PDB entry 3M1I | X-ray diffraction, 2.00 A resolution | chains A and C of the 3 polymer chains in the assembly

Chain A:
Name: GTP-binding nuclear protein GSP1/CNR1
Organism: Saccharomyces cerevisiae
UniProtKB: P32835 (GSP1_YEAST); numbering as in UniProt (aligned over 1-219)
Amino-acid sequence (219 residues; numbered 1 to 219; the number before each row is that of its first residue):
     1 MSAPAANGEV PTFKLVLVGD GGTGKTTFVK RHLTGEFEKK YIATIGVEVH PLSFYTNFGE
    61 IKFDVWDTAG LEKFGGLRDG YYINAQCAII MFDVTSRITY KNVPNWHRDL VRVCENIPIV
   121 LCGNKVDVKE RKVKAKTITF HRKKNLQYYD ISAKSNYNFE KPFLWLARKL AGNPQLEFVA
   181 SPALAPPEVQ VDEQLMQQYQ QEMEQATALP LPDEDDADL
Not modelled in the structure: 1-9, 189-196, 218-219
Sequence notes: engineered mutation Leu71 (Gln in P32835)
Ion coordination: Mg2+: Thr26, Thr44 (together with GTP)
Small-molecule neighbours: GTP (guanosine-5'-triphosphate): Asp20, Gly21, Gly22, Thr23, Gly24, Lys25, Thr26, Thr27, Phe37, Glu38, Lys39, Lys40, Tyr41, Ile42, Ala43, Thr44, Thr68, Ala69, Gly70, Leu71, Asn124, Lys125, Asp127, Val128, Ser152, Ala153, Lys154
Curated features (UniProtKB/Swiss-Prot):
  - region: Lys39 to Val47 (Switch-I), Gly70 to Gln86 (Switch-II)
  - binding site (GTP): Asp20 to Thr27, Gly70, Asn124 to Asp127, Ser152 to Lys154
  - modified residue: Ser2 (N-acetylserine)

Chain C:
Name: Exportin-1
Organism: Saccharomyces cerevisiae
Notes: engineered mutation(s): A deletion mutant (residues 377-413 deleted)
UniProtKB: P30822 (XPO1_YEAST); numbering as in UniProt; present here: 1-376, 414-1084
Amino-acid sequence (1049 residues; numbered -1 to 1084; 37 numbers in that range are skipped by the numbering (no residue carries them; nothing is unmodelled there); the number before each row is that of its first residue; numbers below 1 keep their minus sign (Gly-1 is residue -1)):
    -1 GAMEGILDFS NDLDIALLDQ VVSTFYQGSG VQQKQAQEIL TKFQDNPDAW QKADQILQFS
    59 TNPQSKFIAL SILDKLITRK WKLLPNDHRI GIRNFVVGMI ISMCQDDEVF KTQKNLINKS
   119 DLTLVQILKQ EWPQNWPEFI PELIGSSSSS VNVCENNMIV LKLLSEEVFD FSAEQMTQAK
   179 ALHLKNSMSK EFEQIFKLCF QVLEQGSSSS LIVATLESLL RYLHWIPYRY IYETNILELL
   239 STKFMTSPDT RAITLKCLTE VSNLKIPQDN DLIKRQTVLF FQNTLQQIAT SVMPVTADLK
   299 ATYANANGND QSFLQDLAMF LTTYLARNRA LLESDESLRE LLLNAHQYLI QLSKIEEREL
   359 FKTTLDYWHN LVADLFYE
   414 PLKKHIYEEI CSQLRLVIIE NMVRPEEVLV VENDEGEIVR EFVKESDTIQ LYKSEREVLV
   474 YLTHLNVIDT EEIMISKLAR QIDGSEWSWH NINTLSWAIG SISGTMSEDT EKRFVVTVIK
   534 DLLDLTVKKR GKDNKAVVAS DIMYVVGQYP RFLKAHWNFL RTVILKLFEF MHETHEGVQD
   594 MACDTFIKIV QKCKYHFVIQ QPRESEPFIQ TIIRDIQKTT ADLQPQQVHT FYKACGIIIS
   654 EERSVAERNR LLSDLMQLPN MAWDTIVEQS TANPTLLLDS ETVKIIANII KTNVAVCTSM
   714 GADFYPQLGH IYYNMLQLYR AVSSMISAQV AAEGLIATKT PKVRGLRTIK KEILKLVETY
   774 ISKARNLDDV VKVLVEPLLN AVLEDYMNNV PDARDAEVLN CMTTVVEKVG HMIPQGVILI
   834 LQSVFECTLD MINKDFTEYP EHRVEFYKLL KVINEKSFAA FLELPPAAFK LFVDAICWAF
   894 KHNNRDVEVN GLQIALDLVK NIERMGNVPF ANEFHKNYFF IFVSETFFVL TDSDHKSGFS
   954 KQALLLMKLI SLVYDNKISV PLYQEAEVPQ GTSNQVYLSQ YLANMLSNAF PHLTSEQIAS
  1014 FLSALTKQYK DLVVFKGTLR DFLVQIKEVG GDPTDYLFAE DKENALMEQN RLEREKAAKI
  1074 GGLLKPSELD D
Not modelled in the structure: 1059-1084
Sequence notes: expression tag (-1 to 0)
Curated features (UniProtKB/Swiss-Prot):
  - modified residue: Ser1080 (Phosphoserine)
What the authors report for this chain:
  - conformationally variable residues (side-chain flip): Met556, Phe583, Met594
  - mutagenesis - I532A/L536A/F572A/F583A: decreased binding to PKI
  - mutagenesis - V441A/L442A, V441D, V443D: unchanged binding to PKI

How chain A and chain C interact:
Pairs across the interface - 61 pairs, chain A then chain C:
  Gly46(A) - Gln35(C)
  Val47(A) - Phe23(C)  hydrophobic
  Val47(A) - Gln35(C)
  Val49(A) - Gln31(C)
  Trp66(A) - Phe23(C)  hydrophobic
  Trp66(A) - Gln31(C)
  Gly76(A) - Thr39(C)
  Gly76(A) - Gln42(C)  hydrogen bond (backbone-side chain)
  Leu77(A) - Phe23(C)  hydrophobic
  Leu77(A) - Leu38(C)
  Leu77(A) - Thr39(C)
  Leu77(A) - Gln42(C)
  Asp79(A) - Phe65(C)
  Asp79(A) - Lys117(C)  salt bridge
  Gly80(A) - Tyr24(C)  hydrogen bond (backbone-side chain)
  Gly80(A) - Phe65(C)
  Tyr81(A) - Phe23(C)  hydrophobic
  Tyr81(A) - Gln35(C)  hydrogen bond
  Tyr81(A) - Thr39(C)
  Ile83(A) - Tyr24(C)
  Ile83(A) - Gln62(C)
  Ile83(A) - Phe65(C)  hydrophobic
  Ile83(A) - Asn113(C)
  Asn84(A) - Gln25(C)
  Ile98(A) - Lys949(C)
  Ile98(A) - Ser950(C)
  Lys101(A) - Glu172(C)  salt bridge
  Arg108(A) - Phe169(C)
  Arg112(A) - Leu120(C)
  Arg112(A) - Leu161(C)
  Arg112(A) - Glu164(C)  salt bridge
  Arg112(A) - Glu165(C)  salt bridge
  Val113(A) - Phe65(C)  hydrophobic
  Val113(A) - Asn113(C)
  Glu115(A) - Asn116(C)  hydrogen bond
  Arg131(A) - Ser459(C)
  Lys132(A) - Arg898(C)
  His141(A) - Glu357(C)  salt bridge
  Arg142(A) - Met317(C)
  Arg142(A) - Lys360(C)
  Arg142(A) - Thr361(C)  hydrogen bond
  Arg142(A) - Asp364(C)  salt bridge
  Lys143(A) - Lys254(C)  hydrogen bond (backbone-side chain)
  Lys143(A) - Glu258(C)  salt bridge
  Asn145(A) - Lys254(C)  hydrogen bond
  Asn145(A) - Ser310(C)
  Asn145(A) - Gln313(C)  hydrogen bond
  Asn145(A) - Asp314(C)  hydrogen bond
  Gln147(A) - Glu355(C)
  Tyr148(A) - Glu357(C)
  Asp150(A) - Asp460(C)
  Tyr157(A) - Val456(C)  hydrophobic
  Tyr157(A) - Glu458(C)
  Tyr157(A) - Asp460(C)  hydrogen bond
  Asn158(A) - Asp460(C)
  Lys169(A) - Gln309(C)  hydrogen bond
  Pro174(A) - Ala302(C)
  Pro174(A) - Asn303(C)
  Pro210(A) - Lys752(C)
  Glu214(A) - Arg757(C)
  Asp215(A) - Arg757(C)  salt bridge
Other interface residues (no listed pair), chain A (40 interface residues in all): Lys14, Ile45, Pro104, Asn105, Ala135, Lys144, Ser155
Other interface residues (no listed pair), chain C (50 interface residues in all): Ile66, Ser69, Lys112, Gln173, Thr257, Ala304, Thr461, Gln463
The authors on this interface:
  - interface residues, chain C: Arg757(C)

Overview:
40 residues of chain A and 50 residues of chain C are in contact; the contacts include 11 hydrogen bonds and 8
salt bridges. Among the polar pairs are Asp79(A)-Lys117(C), Lys101(A)-Glu172(C) and Arg112(A)-Glu164(C). The
paper reports that I532A/L536A/F572A/F583A of chain C reduce binding to PKI; the interface residue Arg757(C);
4 substitutions were tested in all.
Here chain A is GTP-binding nuclear protein GSP1/CNR1 and chain C is Exportin-1, both from Saccharomyces
cerevisiae. Entry 3M1I (Crystal structure of yeast CRM1 (Xpo1p) in complex with yeast RanBP1 (Yrb1p) and yeast
RanGTP (Gsp1pGTP)) was determined by X-ray diffraction.
